Entry 7RHL (electron microscopy, 3.03 A resolution); this record covers chains C and B of the 4 polymer chains in the assembly.

== Chain C ==
Name: cGMP-gated cation channel alpha-1
From: Homo sapiens
UniProt: P29973 (CNGA1_HUMAN); residue numbers follow UniProt; this construct covers 144-690
Sequence (560 residues; numbered 131 to 690; the number before each row is that of its first residue):
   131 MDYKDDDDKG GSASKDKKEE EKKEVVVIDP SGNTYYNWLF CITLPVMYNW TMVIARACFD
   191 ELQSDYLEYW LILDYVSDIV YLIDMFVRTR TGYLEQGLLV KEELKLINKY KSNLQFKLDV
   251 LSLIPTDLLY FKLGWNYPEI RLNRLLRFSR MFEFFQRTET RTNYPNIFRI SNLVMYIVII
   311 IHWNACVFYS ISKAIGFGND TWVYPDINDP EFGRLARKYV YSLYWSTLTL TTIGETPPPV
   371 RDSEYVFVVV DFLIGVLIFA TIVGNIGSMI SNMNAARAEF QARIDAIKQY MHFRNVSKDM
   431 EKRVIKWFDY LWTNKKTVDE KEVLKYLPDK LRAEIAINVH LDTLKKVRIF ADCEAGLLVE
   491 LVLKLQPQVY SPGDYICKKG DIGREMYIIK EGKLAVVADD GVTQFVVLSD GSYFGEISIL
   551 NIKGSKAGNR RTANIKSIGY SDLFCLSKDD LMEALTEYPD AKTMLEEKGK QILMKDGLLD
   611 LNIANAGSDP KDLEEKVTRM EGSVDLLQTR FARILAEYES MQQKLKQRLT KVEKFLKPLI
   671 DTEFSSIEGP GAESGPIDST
Disordered / not traced: 131-155, 606-624, 664-690
Construct notes: expression tag (131-143)
Curated features (UniProtKB/Swiss-Prot):
  - binding site (3',5'-cyclic GMP): Gly541

== Chain B ==
Name: Cyclic nucleotide-gated cation channel beta-1
From: Homo sapiens
UniProt: Q14028 (CNGB1_HUMAN); residues 454-1251 here = UniProt positions 454-1251
Sequence (810 residues; numbered 442 to 1251; the number before each row is that of its first residue):
   442 MDYKDDDDKG GSASSGVPAT KQHPEVQVED TDADSCPLMA EENPPSTVLP PPSPAKSDTL
   502 IVPSSASGTH RKKLPSEDDE AEELKALSPA ESPVVAWSDP TTPKDTDGQD RAASTASTNS
   562 AIINDRLQEL VKLFKERTEK VKEKLIDPDV TSDEESPKPS PAKKAPEPAP DTKPAEAEPV
   622 EEEHYCDMLC CKFKHRPWKK YQFPQSIDPL TNLMYVLWLF FVVMAWNWNC WLIPVRWAFP
   682 YQTPDNIHHW LLMDYLCDLI YFLDITVFQT RLQFVRGGDI ITDKKDMRNN YLKSRRFKMD
   742 LLSLLPLDFL YLKVGVNPLL RLPRCLKYMA FFEFNSRLES ILSKAYVYRV IRTTAYLLYS
   802 LHLNSCLYYW ASAYQGLGST HWVYDGVGNS YIRCYYFAVK TLITIGGLPD PKTLFEIVFQ
   862 LLNYFTGVFA FSVMIGQMRD VVGAATAGQT YYRSCMDSTV KYMNFYKIPK SVQNRVKTWY
   922 EYTWHSQGML DESELMVQLP DKMRLDLAID VNYNIVSKVA LFQGCDRQMI FDMLKRLRSV
   982 VYLPNDYVCK KGEIGREMYI IQAGQVQVLG GPDGKSVLVT LKAGSVFGEI SLLAVGGGNR
  1042 RTANVVAHGF TNLFILDKKD LNEILVHYPE SQKLLRKKAR RMLRSNNKPK EEKSVLILPP
  1102 RAGTPKLFNA ALAMTGKMGG KGAKGGKLAH LRARLKELAA LEAAAKQQEL VEQAKSSQDV
  1162 KGEEGSAAPD QHTHPKEAAT DPPAPRTPPE PPGSPPSSPP PASLGRPEGE EEGPAEPEEH
  1222 SVRICMSPGP EPGEQILSVK MPEEREEKAE
Disordered / not traced: 442-644, 749-756, 1085-1105, 1131-1251
Construct notes: expression tag (442-453)
Curated features (UniProtKB/Swiss-Prot):
  - region: Ala557 to Arg567 (Calmodulin-binding CaM1), Gln1148 to Gln1154 (Calmodulin-binding CaM2)
  - motif: Leu568 to Arg578 (IQ-like)
  - binding site (3',5'-cyclic GMP): Gly1029, Glu1030, Ser1032, Arg1042, Thr1043
  - binding site (3',5'-cyclic AMP): Arg1042
  - site: Phe872 (Central gate), Ile876 (Central gate), Arg880 (Occludes the pore below the central gate)
  - natural variant: Arg729 to Glu1251 (deletion: In RP45), Arg737 (R737H: In RP45; uncertain significance), Arg762 (R762C: In RP45), Tyr921 to Glu1251 (deletion: In RP45), Asn986 (N986I: In RP45), Gly993 (G993V: In RP45)
  - mutagenesis: Leu568 (L568E: Loss of calcium/calmodulin modulation), Gly848 (G848E: Increases the affinity to Ca(2+) ions. Does not affect heterotetrameric channel assembly), Arg880 (R880G: Increases channel conductance)
What the authors report for this chain:
  - mutagenesis - G848E (Kd 5.7 uM): increased binding to Ca2+

== Interface between chain C and chain B ==
Residue-residue contacts (106; chain C residue first):
  Leu303(C) - Phe870(B)  hydrophobic
  Val304(C) - Phe870(B)  hydrophobic
  Ile307(C) - Phe866(B)  hydrophobic
  Val308(C) - Phe866(B)  hydrophobic
  Ile311(C) - Phe866(B)  hydrophobic
  Arg344(C) - Leu855(B)
  Ala346(C) - Leu855(B)
  Arg347(C) - Lys853(B)  hydrogen bond (side chain-backbone)
  Arg347(C) - Leu855(B)
  Arg347(C) - Ile858(B)
  Val350(C) - Leu855(B)  hydrophobic
  Val350(C) - Ile858(B)  hydrophobic
  Val350(C) - Val859(B)  hydrophobic
  Leu353(C) - Leu862(B)  hydrophobic
  Tyr354(C) - Pro852(B)
  Tyr354(C) - Ile858(B)  hydrophobic
  Tyr354(C) - Gln861(B)
  Tyr354(C) - Leu862(B)  hydrophobic
  Thr357(C) - Leu862(B)
  Thr357(C) - Phe866(B)
  Leu358(C) - Tyr865(B)  hydrophobic
  Thr361(C) - Val869(B)
  Ile363(C) - Thr845(B)
  Ile363(C) - Tyr865(B)  hydrophobic
  Glu365(C) - Ile846(B)
  Glu365(C) - Gly847(B)
  Glu365(C) - Gly848(B)  hydrogen bond (side chain-backbone)
  Glu365(C) - Tyr865(B)
  Phe389(C) - Val869(B)  hydrophobic
  Phe389(C) - Phe872(B)  hydrophobic
  Ile392(C) - Phe870(B)  hydrophobic
  Ile392(C) - Ser873(B)
  Val393(C) - Ser873(B)
  Val393(C) - Ile876(B)  hydrophobic
  Ile396(C) - Phe870(B)  hydrophobic
  Ile396(C) - Ser873(B)
  Ile396(C) - Val874(B)  hydrophobic
  Gly397(C) - Gly877(B)
  Ile400(C) - Arg790(B)
  Ile400(C) - Val874(B)
  Ile400(C) - Gly877(B)
  Ile400(C) - Gln878(B)
  Ile400(C) - Asp881(B)
  Ser401(C) - Asp881(B)  hydrogen bond
  Asn404(C) - Arg790(B)
  Asn404(C) - Asp881(B)  hydrogen bond
  Ala416(C) - Met930(B)
  Ala416(C) - Leu936(B)
  Ile417(C) - Leu936(B)
  Ile417(C) - Leu940(B)  hydrophobic
  Ile417(C) - Leu948(B)  hydrophobic
  Lys418(C) - Ser784(B)
  Gln419(C) - Ser927(B)
  Gln419(C) - Gln928(B)
  Tyr420(C) - Glu933(B)
  Tyr420(C) - Leu936(B)  hydrophobic
  Tyr420(C) - Met937(B)  hydrophobic
  Tyr420(C) - Val952(B)
  Phe423(C) - Ser927(B)
  Phe423(C) - Gln928(B)
  Phe423(C) - Glu933(B)
  Arg424(C) - Glu933(B)  salt bridge
  Arg424(C) - Val952(B)
  Arg424(C) - Ser980(B)  hydrogen bond
  Arg424(C) - Gln1003(B)  hydrogen bond
  Arg424(C) - Asn1053(B)
  Arg424(C) - Phe1055(B)
  Val426(C) - Leu948(B)  hydrophobic
  Val426(C) - Asp951(B)
  Ser427(C) - Asp951(B)  hydrogen bond
  Met430(C) - Asp947(B)
  Met430(C) - Asp951(B)
  Arg433(C) - Asp947(B)  salt bridge
  Lys436(C) - Thr652(B)
  Trp437(C) - Lys943(B)
  Trp437(C) - Met944(B)  hydrophobic
  Phe438(C) - Leu940(B)  hydrophobic
  Phe438(C) - Met944(B)  hydrophobic
  Tyr440(C) - Gly719(B)
  Asn444(C) - Val716(B)
  Asp449(C) - Gln939(B)
  Gln498(C) - Asp942(B)
  Val499(C) - Pro941(B)  hydrophobic
  Val499(C) - Lys943(B)
  Tyr500(C) - Lys943(B)
  Asp504(C) - Lys943(B)  salt bridge
  Asp504(C) - Asp947(B)
  Tyr505(C) - Lys943(B)
  Lys508(C) - Arg968(B)
  Asp511(C) - Arg968(B)  salt bridge
  Asp511(C) - Gln969(B)  hydrogen bond
  Ile512(C) - Asp967(B)
  Ile512(C) - Gln969(B)  hydrogen bond (backbone-side chain)
  Ile512(C) - Tyr1069(B)  hydrophobic
  Arg514(C) - His1068(B)  hydrogen bond (side chain-backbone)
  Arg514(C) - Tyr1069(B)
  Glu521(C) - Gly718(B)
  Gly522(C) - Gly718(B)
  Lys523(C) - Asp720(B)
  Asn559(C) - Glu1071(B)
  Arg560(C) - Asp967(B)  salt bridge
  Arg560(C) - Glu1071(B)  salt bridge
  Gly569(C) - Gly719(B)
  Gly569(C) - Asp720(B)  hydrogen bond (backbone-side chain)
  Tyr570(C) - Gly718(B)
  Tyr570(C) - Gly719(B)  hydrogen bond (backbone-backbone)
Interface residues without a listed pair, chain C (65 interface residues in all): Ile300, Tyr351, Arg413, Met421, Asn425, Val434, Leu441, Ile568
Interface residues without a listed pair, chain B (60 interface residues in all): Ser781, Leu849, Asp851, Gly929, Val938

== Summary ==
65 residues of chain C and 60 residues of chain B are in contact; the contacts include 12 hydrogen bonds and 6
salt bridges. Polar pairs include Arg424(C)-Glu933(B), Arg433(C)-Asp947(B) and Asp504(C)-Lys943(B). The paper
reports that G848E of chain B increases binding to Ca2+.
Chain C is cGMP-gated cation channel alpha-1 and chain B is Cyclic nucleotide-gated cation channel beta-1,
both from Homo sapiens; the structure, Cryo-EM structure of human rod Apo CNGA1/B1 channel with CLZ coiled
coil, was determined by electron microscopy (same publication as 7RH9, 7RHG, 7RHH, 7RHI, 7RHJ and 7RHK).
